PDB entry 5W1T | X-ray diffraction, 4.50 A resolution (low resolution: residue-level contacts below are approximate; hydrogen-bond / salt-bridge calls are withheld) | chains D and M of the 7 polymer chains in the assembly

== Chain D ==
Molecule: DNA-directed RNA polymerase subunit beta'
From: Escherichia coli (strain K12)
Notes: EC 2.7.7.6
UniProt: P0A8T7 (RPOC_ECOLI); residue numbers follow UniProt; this construct covers 1-1407
Sequence (1407 residues; numbered 1 to 1407; the number before each row is that of its first residue):
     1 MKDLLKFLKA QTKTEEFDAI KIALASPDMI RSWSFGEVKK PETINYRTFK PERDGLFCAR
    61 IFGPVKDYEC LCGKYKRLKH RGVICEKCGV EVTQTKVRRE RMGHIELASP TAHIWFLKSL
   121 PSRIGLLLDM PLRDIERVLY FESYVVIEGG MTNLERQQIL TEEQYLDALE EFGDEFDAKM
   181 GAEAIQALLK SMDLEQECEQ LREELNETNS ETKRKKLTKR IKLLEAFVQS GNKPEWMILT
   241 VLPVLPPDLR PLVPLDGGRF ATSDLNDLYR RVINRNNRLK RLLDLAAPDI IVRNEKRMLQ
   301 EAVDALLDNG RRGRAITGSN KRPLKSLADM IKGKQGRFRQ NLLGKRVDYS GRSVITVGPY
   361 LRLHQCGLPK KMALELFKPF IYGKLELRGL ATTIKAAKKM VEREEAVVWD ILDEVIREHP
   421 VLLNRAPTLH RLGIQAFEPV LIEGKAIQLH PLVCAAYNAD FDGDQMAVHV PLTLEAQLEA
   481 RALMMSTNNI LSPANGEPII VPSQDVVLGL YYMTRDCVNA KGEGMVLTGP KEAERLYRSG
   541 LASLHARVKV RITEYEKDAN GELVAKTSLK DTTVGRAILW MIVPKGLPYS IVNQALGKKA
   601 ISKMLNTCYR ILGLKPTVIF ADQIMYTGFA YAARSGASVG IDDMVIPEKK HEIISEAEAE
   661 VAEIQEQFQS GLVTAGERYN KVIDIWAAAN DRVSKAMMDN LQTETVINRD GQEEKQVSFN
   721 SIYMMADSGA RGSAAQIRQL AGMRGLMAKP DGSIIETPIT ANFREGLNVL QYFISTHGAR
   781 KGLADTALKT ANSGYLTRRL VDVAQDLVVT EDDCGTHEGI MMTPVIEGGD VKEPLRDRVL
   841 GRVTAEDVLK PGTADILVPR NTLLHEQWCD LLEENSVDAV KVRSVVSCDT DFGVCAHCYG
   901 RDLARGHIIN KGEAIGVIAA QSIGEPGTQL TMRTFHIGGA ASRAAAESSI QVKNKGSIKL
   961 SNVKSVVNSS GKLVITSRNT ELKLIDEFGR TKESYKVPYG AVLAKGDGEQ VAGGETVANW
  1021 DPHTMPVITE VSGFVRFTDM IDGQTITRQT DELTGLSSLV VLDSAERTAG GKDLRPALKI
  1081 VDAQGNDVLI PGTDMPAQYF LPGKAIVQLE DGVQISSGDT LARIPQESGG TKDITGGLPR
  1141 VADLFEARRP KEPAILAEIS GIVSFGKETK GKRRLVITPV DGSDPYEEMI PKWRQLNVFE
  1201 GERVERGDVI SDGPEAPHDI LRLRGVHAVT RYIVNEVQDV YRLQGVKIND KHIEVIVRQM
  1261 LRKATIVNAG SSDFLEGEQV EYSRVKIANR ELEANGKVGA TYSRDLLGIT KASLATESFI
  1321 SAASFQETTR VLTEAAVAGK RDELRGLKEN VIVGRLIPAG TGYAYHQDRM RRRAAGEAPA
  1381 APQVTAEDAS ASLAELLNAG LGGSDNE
Unresolved in the structure: 1-7, 936-1133, 1377-1407
Curated features (UniProtKB/Swiss-Prot):
  - binding site (Zn(2+)): Cys-70, Cys-72, Cys-85, Cys-88, Cys-814, Cys-888, Cys-895, Cys-898
  - binding site (Mg(2+)): Asp-460, Asp-462, Asp-464
  - modified residue: Lys-983 (N6-acetyllysine)
  - mutagenesis: Gln-504 (Q504P: Resistant to antibiotics salinamide A and B), Asn-690 (N690D: Resistant to antibiotics salinamide A and B), Met-697 (M697V: Resistant to antibiotics salinamide A and B), Ala-735 (A735T: Resistant to antibiotics salinamide A and B), Arg-738 (R738C/H/P/S: Resistant to antibiotics salinamide A and B), Ala-748 (A748E: Resistant to antibiotics salinamide A and B), Pro-758 (P758S/T: Resistant to antibiotics salinamide A and B), Phe-763 (F763C: Resistant to antibiotics salinamide A and B), Ser-775 (S775A: Resistant to antibiotics salinamide A and B), Ala-779 (A779T/V: Resistant to antibiotics salinamide A and B), Arg-780 (R780C: Resistant to antibiotics salinamide A and B), Gly-782 (G782A/C: Resistant to antibiotics salinamide A and B), 1 further mutagenesis entry in UniProt

== Chain M ==
Molecule: RNA polymerase-binding transcription factor DksA
From: Escherichia coli (strain K12)
UniProt: P0ABS1 (DKSA_ECOLI); residue numbers follow UniProt; this construct covers 1-151
Sequence (151 residues; each row starts with the number of its first residue):
     1 MQEGQNRKTS SLSILAIAGV EPYQEKPGEE YMNEAQLAHF RRILEAWRNQ LRDEVDRTVT
    61 HMQDEAANFP DPVDRAAQEE EFSLELRNRD RERKLIKKIE KTLKKVEDED FGYCESCGVE
   121 IGIRRLEARP TADLCIDCKT LAEIREKQMA G
Unresolved in the structure: 1-11
Curated features (UniProtKB/Swiss-Prot):
  - zinc finger: Cys-114 to Cys-138 (dksA C4-type)
  - binding site (Zn(2+)): Cys-114, Cys-117, Cys-135, Cys-138
  - mutagenesis: Asp-71 (D71N: Does not increase ppGpp-dependent inhibition of transcription, but retains its ability to bind to RNAP; when associated with N-74. Increased transcription of its own RNA ...), Asp-74 (D74N: Does not increase ppGpp-dependent inhibition of transcription, but retains its ability to bind to RNAP; when associated with N-71. Increased transcription of its own RNA ...)

== Interface between chain D and chain M ==
Residue-residue contacts (41):
  Lys-599(D) with Phe-69(M)
  Glu-660(D) with Ser-13(M)
  Glu-663(D) with Leu-12(M); Ser-13(M)
  Gln-667(D) with Leu-12(M); Ala-128(M)
  Gly-671(D) with Ile-136(M)
  Val-673(D) with Arg-125(M); Ala-128(M); Arg-129(M); Ile-136(M)
  Thr-674(D) with Arg-125(M); Lys-139(M)
  Ala-675(D) with Glu-143(M)
  Gly-676(D) with Lys-139(M); Glu-143(M)
  Glu-677(D) with Arg-129(M)
  Lys-681(D) with Ala-128(M); Arg-129(M)
  Asp-684(D) with Leu-95(M)
  Lys-695(D) with His-61(M)
  Gly-729(D) with Asp-71(M)
  Arg-731(D) with Asp-71(M); Val-73(M)
  Gly-732(D) with Asp-74(M)
  Gln-736(D) with Asp-74(M); Ala-77(M)
  Arg-738(D) with His-61(M); Glu-81(M)
  Leu-746(D) with Leu-84(M)
  Ile-754(D) with Arg-91(M)
  Thr-928(D) with Arg-75(M)
  Gln-929(D) with Arg-75(M); Glu-79(M)
  Leu-930(D) with Glu-79(M)
  Thr-931(D) with Glu-79(M)
  Phe-935(D) with Leu-86(M); Arg-87(M)
  Leu-1243(D) with Ala-66(M)
  Gln-1244(D) with Glu-79(M)
  Gly-1245(D) with Phe-69(M)
Interface residues without a listed pair, chain D (40 interface residues in all): Asn-458, Lys-598, Ile-664, Ile-683, Ala-687, Ala-730, Ser-733, Ala-735, Met-747, Gly-778, Lys-789, Arg-1242
Interface residues without a listed pair, chain M (30 interface residues in all): Pro-72, Gln-78, Glu-80, Phe-82, Asn-88, Thr-131, Ala-132

== Summary ==
40 residues of chain D and 30 residues of chain M are in contact. Curated annotation (UniProt) lists 8
Zn2+-binding residues, 3 Mg2+-binding residues and 13 mutagenesis sites on chain D; 4 Zn2+-binding residues on
chain M.
Here chain D is DNA-directed RNA polymerase subunit beta' and chain M is RNA polymerase-binding transcription
factor DksA, both from Escherichia coli (strain K12). Entry 5W1T (X-ray crystal structure of Escherichia coli
RNA polymerase and DksA complex) was determined by X-ray diffraction together with 5VSW and 5W1S from the same
study.
